5JW4 - chains C and E of the 12 polymer chains in the assembly; structure by X-ray diffraction, 3.70 A resolution.

# Chain C (and E)
Molecule: Hemagglutinin
From: Influenza A virus
Notes: chain E of this document is another copy of the same molecule, construct and numbering; everything in this record applies to it too
UniProtKB: Q6DQ34 (Q6DQ34_9INFA); residues 1-321 here correspond to UniProt positions 17-337 (UniProt number = residue number + 16)
Sequence (321 residues; numbered 1 to 321; the number before each row is that of its first residue):
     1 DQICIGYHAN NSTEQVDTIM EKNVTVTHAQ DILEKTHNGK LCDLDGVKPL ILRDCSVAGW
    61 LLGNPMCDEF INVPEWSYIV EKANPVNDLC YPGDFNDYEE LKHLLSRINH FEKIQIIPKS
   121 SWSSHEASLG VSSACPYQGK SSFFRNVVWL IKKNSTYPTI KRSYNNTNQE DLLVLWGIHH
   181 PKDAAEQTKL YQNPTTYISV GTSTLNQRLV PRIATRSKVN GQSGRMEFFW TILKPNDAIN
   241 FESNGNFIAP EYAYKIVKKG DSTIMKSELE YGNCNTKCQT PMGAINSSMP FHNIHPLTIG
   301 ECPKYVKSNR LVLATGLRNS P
Construct notes: engineered mutation Lys182 (Asn198 in Q6DQ34)
Disulfides: Cys42-Cys274, Cys55-Cys67, Cys90-Cys135, Cys278-Cys302
Covalently attached groups: N-acetylglucosamine (NAG) linked to Asn23, Asn165, Asn286

# Chain C / chain E interface
Contacting residue pairs - 19 pairs, chain C then chain E:
  Ser199(C) - Ile213(E)
  Ser199(C) - Ala214(E)
  Gly201(C) - Thr215(E)
  Gly201(C) - Arg216(E)
  Thr202(C) - Ser217(E)
  Thr202(C) - Arg225(E)  hydrogen bond (backbone-side chain)
  Ser203(C) - Ser217(E)
  Ser203(C) - Val219(E)
  Ser203(C) - Arg225(E)  hydrogen bond (backbone-side chain)
  Asn206(C) - His180(E)
  Asn206(C) - Arg212(E)  hydrogen bond (backbone-side chain)
  Asn206(C) - Arg216(E)  hydrogen bond
  Arg208(C) - Arg212(E)
  Arg208(C) - Ile213(E)  hydrogen bond (side chain-backbone)
  Asp237(C) - Ser217(E)  hydrogen bond
  Ala238(C) - Ser217(E)  hydrogen bond (backbone-side chain)
  Asn240(C) - Thr215(E)  hydrogen bond (side chain-backbone)
  Asn240(C) - Arg216(E)
  Asn240(C) - Ser217(E)
Also at the interface, not in a pair above, chain C (14 interface residues in all): Val200, Thr204, Leu205, Gln207, Glu242
Also at the interface, not in a pair above, chain E (10 interface residues in all): Asp94

# Summary
Chain C and chain E form an interface of 14 and 10 residues respectively, with 8 hydrogen bonds. Among the
polar pairs are Thr202(C)-Arg225(E), Ser203(C)-Arg225(E) and Asn206(C)-Arg212(E). N-acetylglucosamine is
covalently linked to Asn23(C), Asn165(C) and Asn286(C).
Both chains are Hemagglutinin (Influenza A virus). Entry 5JW4 (Structure of MEDI8852 Fab Fragment in Complex
with H5 HA) was determined by X-ray diffraction together with 5JW3 and 5JW5 from the same study.
